PDB entry 8H7G | electron microscopy, 3.70 A resolution | chains G and R of the 14 polymer chains in the assembly

== Chain G ==
Molecule: Transcriptional adapter 1
Source organism: Homo sapiens
UniProt: Q96BN2 (TADA1_HUMAN); residue numbers follow UniProt; this construct covers 1-335
Amino-acid sequence (374 residues; row label = number of the first residue in the row; numbers below 1 keep their minus sign (Met-38 is residue -38)):
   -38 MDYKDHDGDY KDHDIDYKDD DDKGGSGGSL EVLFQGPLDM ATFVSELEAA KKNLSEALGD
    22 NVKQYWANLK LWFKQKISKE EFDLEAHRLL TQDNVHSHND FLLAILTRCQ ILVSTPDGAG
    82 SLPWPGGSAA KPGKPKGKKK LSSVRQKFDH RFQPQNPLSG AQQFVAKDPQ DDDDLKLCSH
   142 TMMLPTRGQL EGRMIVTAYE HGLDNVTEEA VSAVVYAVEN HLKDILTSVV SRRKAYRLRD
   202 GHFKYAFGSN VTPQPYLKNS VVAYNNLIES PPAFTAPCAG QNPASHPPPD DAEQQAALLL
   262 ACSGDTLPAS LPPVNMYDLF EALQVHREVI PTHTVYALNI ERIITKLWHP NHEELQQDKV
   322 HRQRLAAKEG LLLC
Disordered / not traced: -38 to 107, 128-137, 229-250, 328-335
Sequence notes: initiating methionine (-38); expression tag (-37 to 0)

== Chain R ==
Molecule: Transcription initiation factor TFIID subunit 12
Source organism: Homo sapiens
UniProt: Q16514 (TAF12_HUMAN); numbering as in UniProt (aligned over 1-161)
Amino-acid sequence (161 residues; row label = number of the first residue in the row):
     1 MNQFGPSALI NLSNFSSIKP EPASTPPQGS MANSTAVVKI PGTPGAGGRL SPENNQVLTK
    61 KKLQDLVREV DPNEQLDEDV EEMLLQIADD FIESVVTAAC QLARHRKSST LEVKDVQLHL
   121 ERQWNMWIPG FGSEEIRPYK KACTTEAHKQ RMALIRKTTK K
Disordered / not traced: 1-58, 133-161
Swiss-Prot annotation at these positions:
  - modified residue: Thr43 (Phosphothreonine), Ser51 (Phosphoserine), Thr59 (Phosphothreonine)
  - cross-link: Lys19 (Glycyl lysine isopeptide (Lys-Gly) (interchain with G-Cter in SUMO2))
  - mutagenesis: Ile87 to Phe91 (Drastically reduces binding to TAF4), Val95 to Val96 (Drastically reduces binding to TAF4), Ala99 to Ala103 (Drastically reduces binding to TAF4)

== Interface between chain G and chain R ==
Contacting residue pairs - 61 pairs, chain G then chain R:
  Leu138(G) with Asp89(R)
  Cys139(G) with Asp89(R)
  Ser140(G) with Leu85(R); Asp89(R), hydrogen bond
  Met143(G) with Lys62(R); Glu82(R); Leu85(R), hydrophobic
  Leu145(G) with Lys61(R); Lys62(R)
  Pro146(G) with Ile92(R), hydrophobic
  Leu151(G) with Ile92(R), hydrophobic
  Arg154(G) with Ile92(R)
  Met155(G) with Val96(R), hydrophobic
  His162(G) with Cys100(R); Arg104(R)
  Gly163(G) with Ser109(R)
  Leu164(G) with Ala103(R), hydrophobic; Leu111(R); Glu112(R)
  Asp165(G) with Leu111(R)
  Asn166(G) with Leu111(R)
  Val167(G) with Glu112(R)
  Thr168(G) with Glu112(R)
  Ala171(G) with Gln117(R)
  Ala174(G) with Gln117(R)
  Val175(G) with Gln117(R)
  Tyr177(G) with Ile128(R), hydrophobic
  Ala178(G) with Phe91(R)
  Val179(G) with Ala88(R), hydrophobic; Phe91(R), hydrophobic; Ile92(R), hydrophobic
  Glu180(G) with Leu66(R)
  Asn181(G) with Met126(R)
  His182(G) with Ile87(R)
  Leu183(G) with Leu84(R)
  Lys184(G) with Leu66(R); Glu69(R), salt bridge; Val70(R)
  Ile186(G) with Leu84(R), hydrophobic
  Leu187(G) with Leu66(R), hydrophobic; Val67(R), hydrophobic
  Thr188(G) with Val70(R)
  Val191(G) with Asp71(R); Glu74(R)
  Arg194(G) with Glu74(R), salt bridge
  Lys195(G) with Asp71(R), salt bridge; Asn73(R), hydrogen bond
  Val275(G) with Gln75(R); Leu76(R), hydrophobic; Asp77(R); Val80(R)
  Leu280(G) with Val80(R), hydrophobic
  Pro292(G) with Gln123(R); Trp124(R)
  Thr293(G) with Trp124(R)
  Val296(G) with Asp90(R); Ser94(R)
  Asn300(G) with Gln86(R); Ile87(R); Asp90(R), hydrogen bond
  Arg303(G) with Gln86(R)
Interface residues without a listed pair, chain G (50 interface residues in all): Met144, Thr158, Phe208, Pro274, Asn276, Met277, Val290, Ile291, Ile304, Lys307
Interface residues without a listed pair, chain R (41 interface residues in all): Asp79, Met83, Val95, Thr110, Glu121

== Overview ==
Chain G and chain R form an interface of 50 and 41 residues respectively, with 3 hydrogen bonds and 3 salt
bridges. Among the polar pairs are Lys184(G)-Glu69(R), Arg194(G)-Glu74(R) and Lys195(G)-Asp71(R). From
UniProt: 12 mutagenesis sites on chain R.
Here chain G is Transcriptional adapter 1 and chain R is Transcription initiation factor TFIID subunit 12,
both from Homo sapiens. Entry 8H7G (Cryo-EM structure of the human SAGA complex) was determined by electron
microscopy.
